Entry 6P4C (X-ray diffraction, 1.85 A resolution); this record covers chains L and H.

== Chain L ==
Protein: HyHEL10 Fab light chain
Organism: Mus musculus
Reference sequence: A0A0E4B213 (A0A0E4B213_MOUSE); residues 107-214 here correspond to UniProt positions 131-238 (UniProt number = residue number + 24)
Sequence (214 residues; row label = number of the first residue in the row):
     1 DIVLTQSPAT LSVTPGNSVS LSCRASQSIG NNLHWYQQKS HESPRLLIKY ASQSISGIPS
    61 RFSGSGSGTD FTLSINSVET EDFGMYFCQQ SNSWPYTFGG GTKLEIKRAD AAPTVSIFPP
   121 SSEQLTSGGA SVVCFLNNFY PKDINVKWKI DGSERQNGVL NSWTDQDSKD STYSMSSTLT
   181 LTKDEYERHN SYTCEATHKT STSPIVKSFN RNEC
Unresolved in the structure: 198-203, 214
Disulfides: Cys23-Cys88, Cys134-Cys194

== Chain H ==
Protein: HyHEL10 Fab heavy chain
Organism: Mus musculus
Notes: engineered mutation(s): L4F, Y33H, S56N, Y58F; antibody fragment or engineered binder
Sequence (223 residues; numbered 1 to 223; the number before each row is that of its first residue):
     1 DVQFQESGPS LVKPSQTLSL TCSVTGDSIT SDHWSWIRKF PGNRLEYMGY VSYSGNTFYN
    61 PSLKSRISIT RDTSKNQYYL DLNSVTTEDT ATYYCANWDG DYWGQGTLVT VSAAKTTPPS
   121 VYPLAPGSAA QTNSMVTLGC LVKGYFPEPV TVTWNSGSLS SGVHTFPAVL QSDLYTLSSS
   181 VTVPSSTWPS QTVTCNVAHP ASSTKVDKKI VPRDCGSHHH HHH
Unresolved in the structure: 1, 215-223
Disulfides: Cys22-Cys95, Cys140-Cys195
From the paper describing this entry:
  - conformationally variable residues (side-chain flip): Trp34

== Chain L / chain H interface ==
Residue-residue contacts (68; chain L residue first):
  His34(L) with Asp99(H)
  Tyr36(L) with Asp99(H), hydrogen bond (side chain-backbone); Gly100(H); Trp103(H)
  Gln38(L) with Lys39(H), hydrogen bond; Tyr94(H), hydrogen bond
  Ser43(L) with Tyr94(H); Trp103(H), hydrogen bond (side chain-backbone); Gly104(H), hydrogen bond (side chain-backbone); Gln105(H); Gly106(H)
  Pro44(L) with Trp103(H)
  Leu46(L) with Asp99(H); Gly100(H); Asp101(H)
  Met85(L) with Asn43(H)
  Phe87(L) with Lys39(H); Asn43(H); Leu45(H), hydrophobic
  Gln89(L) with Tyr47(H)
  Trp94(L) with Tyr47(H), hydrophobic; Gly49(H); Tyr50(H), hydrophobic; Phe58(H); Tyr59(H), hydrogen bond (side chain-backbone); Asn60(H)
  Pro95(L) with Asn60(H); Pro61(H)
  Tyr96(L) with Tyr47(H); Tyr50(H); Trp98(H), hydrogen bond
  Phe98(L) with Leu45(H), hydrophobic; Trp103(H), hydrophobic
  Ser116(L) with Thr137(H)
  Phe118(L) with Leu124(H); Ala125(H); Pro126(H); Thr137(H)
  Pro119(L) with Arg213(H), hydrogen bond (backbone-side chain)
  Pro120(L) with Arg213(H), hydrogen bond (backbone-side chain)
  Ser121(L) with Tyr122(H); Pro123(H)
  Glu123(L) with Tyr122(H)
  Gln124(L) with Tyr122(H); Leu141(H); Lys143(H)
  Ser127(L) with Tyr122(H)
  Ser131(L) with Leu141(H); Lys143(H)
  Phe135(L) with Phe166(H), hydrophobic; Ser178(H); Ser179(H); Ser180(H)
  Asn137(L) with His164(H); Phe166(H); Ser180(H)
  Asn138(L) with His164(H)
  Leu160(L) with Val169(H), hydrophobic
  Ser162(L) with Phe166(H); Pro167(H), hydrogen bond (side chain-backbone)
  Trp163(L) with Pro167(H)
  Thr164(L) with Phe166(H)
  Ser174(L) with His164(H), hydrogen bond; Phe166(H)
  Met175(L) with Phe166(H)
  Ser176(L) with Phe166(H); Ser178(H)
  Thr180(L) with Lys143(H)
Other interface residues (no listed pair), chain L (37 interface residues in all): Ile55, Val133, Asn161, Lys207
Other interface residues (no listed pair), chain H (43 interface residues in all): Ile37, Glu46, Met48, Gly127, Gln131, Leu138, Gly139, Thr165

== Overview ==
37 residues of chain L face 43 of chain H across their interface, with 11 hydrogen bonds. Polar contacts
include Tyr36(L)-Asp99(H), Gln38(L)-Lys39(H) and Gln38(L)-Tyr94(H). The paper reports conformational
variability at Trp34(H).
Here chain L is HyHEL10 Fab light chain and chain H is HyHEL10 Fab heavy chain, both from Mus musculus. Entry
6P4C (HyHEL10 Fab carrying four heavy chain mutations (HyHEL10-4x): L4F, Y33H, S56N, and Y58F) was determined
by X-ray diffraction, deposited together with 6P4A and 6P4D.
